7FH0 - chains A and C of the 3 polymer chains in the assembly; structure by X-ray diffraction, 3.20 A resolution.

# Chain A
Protein: Spike protein S1
Organism: Severe acute respiratory syndrome coronavirus 2
Reference sequence: P0DTC2 (SPIKE_SARS2); the construct has insertions or renumbered stretches relative to UniProt, so the offset changes along the chain: 319-537 = UniProt 319-537; 538-756 = UniProt 319-537
Amino-acid sequence (438 residues; each row starts with the number of its first residue):
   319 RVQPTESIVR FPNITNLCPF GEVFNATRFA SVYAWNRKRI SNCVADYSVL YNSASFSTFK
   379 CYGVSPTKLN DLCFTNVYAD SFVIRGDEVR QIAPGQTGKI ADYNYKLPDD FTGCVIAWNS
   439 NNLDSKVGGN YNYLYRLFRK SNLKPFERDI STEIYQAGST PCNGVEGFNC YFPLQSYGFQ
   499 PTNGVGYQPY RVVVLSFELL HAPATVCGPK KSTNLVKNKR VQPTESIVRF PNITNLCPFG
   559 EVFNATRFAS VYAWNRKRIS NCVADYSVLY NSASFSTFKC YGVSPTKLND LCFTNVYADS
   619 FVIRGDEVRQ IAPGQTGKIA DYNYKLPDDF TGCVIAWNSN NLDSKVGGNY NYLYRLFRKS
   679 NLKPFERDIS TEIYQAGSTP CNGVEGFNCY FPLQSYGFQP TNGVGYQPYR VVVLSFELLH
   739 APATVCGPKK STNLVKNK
Disordered / not traced: 319-332, 530-552, 749-756
Disulfides: C336-C361, C379-C432, C391-C744, C480-C488, C525-C610, C555-C580, C598-C651, C699-C707
Covalently attached groups: N-acetylglucosamine (NAG) linked to N343, N562
Swiss-Prot annotation at these positions:
  - region: R403 to D405 (Integrin-binding motif), N448 to F456 (Immunodominant HLA epitope recognized by the CD8+), R622 to D624 (Integrin-binding motif), N667 to F675 (Immunodominant HLA epitope recognized by the CD8+)
  - glycosylation: T323 (O-linked (GalNAc) threonine), S325 (O-linked (HexNAc...) serine), N331 (N-linked (GlcNAc...) (complex) asparagine), N343 (N-linked (GlcNAc...) (complex) asparagine), T542 (O-linked (GalNAc) threonine), S544 (O-linked (HexNAc...) serine), N550 (N-linked (GlcNAc...) (complex) asparagine), N562 (N-linked (GlcNAc...) (complex) asparagine)

# Chain C
Protein: nanobodies aRBD-2-7
Organism: Vicugna pacos
Amino-acid sequence (261 residues; each row starts with the number of its first residue):
     1 QVQLVESGGG LVQAGGSLRL SCAASGRTYT MGWFRQAPGK EREFVAAMRW SDTDYADSLK
    61 GRFTISRDNA NNAMYLQMNS LGPEDTAVYY CAAGEAWLAR STHHYDYWGQ GTQVTVSSGG
   121 GGSGGGGSGG GGSQLQLVES GGGLVQAGGS LRLSCAASER TFSGGVMGWF RQRPGKEREF
   181 VAAIRWNGAS TFYADSVKGR FTCSRDNAKN TGYLQMNSLT PEDTAVYYCA RAVRTYASSD
   241 YYFQERTYDY WGQGTQVTVS S
Disordered / not traced: 119-133
Disulfides: C22-C91, C155-C229

# How chain A and chain C interact
Pairs across the interface (67):
  K444(A) with F162(C)
  Y449(A) with R234(C)
  N450(A) with F162(C); V233(C)
  L452(A) with N187(C)
  T470(A) with N187(C); G188(C)
  I472(A) with S190(C)
  G482(A) with S190(C); T191(C), hydrogen bond (backbone-backbone)
  V483(A) with T191(C)
  E484(A) with R185(C), salt bridge; S190(C), hydrogen bond; T191(C), hydrogen bond (backbone-backbone); F192(C); S239(C)
  F490(A) with R185(C); N187(C); S190(C); A237(C), hydrogen bond (backbone-backbone)
  L492(A) with A237(C)
  Q493(A) with T235(C); Y236(C); A237(C), hydrogen bond (side chain-backbone)
  S494(A) with R234(C); T235(C), hydrogen bond (backbone-backbone)
  G632(A) with R27(C)
  T634(A) with R27(C); Y29(C)
  G635(A) with W50(C)
  K636(A) with W50(C)
  D639(A) with R49(C), salt bridge; W50(C), hydrogen bond
  Y640(A) with R49(C), hydrogen bond; W50(C), hydrophobic; E95(C), hydrogen bond (side chain-backbone); A96(C); W97(C), hydrogen bond (side chain-backbone)
  L674(A) with W50(C); W97(C)
  F675(A) with W97(C); L98(C), hydrophobic
  R676(A) with E95(C); A96(C); W97(C), hydrogen bond (backbone-backbone)
  K677(A) with E95(C); A96(C)
  S678(A) with E95(C)
  N679(A) with Y29(C); R49(C), hydrogen bond; E95(C), hydrogen bond (backbone-side chain)
  Y692(A) with A96(C); W97(C), hydrogen bond (side chain-backbone); L98(C), hydrogen bond (side chain-backbone); H104(C)
  Q693(A) with H104(C), hydrogen bond (backbone-side chain)
  A694(A) with L98(C); R100(C), hydrogen bond (backbone-backbone); H104(C)
  G695(A) with S101(C); H104(C)
  S696(A) with S101(C)
  F705(A) with D57(C); R100(C)
  N706(A) with R100(C), hydrogen bond
  Y708(A) with L98(C), hydrophobic; R100(C), hydrogen bond
Also at the interface, not in a pair above, chain A (36 interface residues in all): L455, F456, Y489
Also at the interface, not in a pair above, chain C (30 interface residues in all): A99, T161, Y193, K198, S238
The authors on this interface:
  - interface residues, chain A: Y449(A), G482(A), E484(A), F490(A), Q493(A), S494(A)

# Overview
36 residues of chain A face 30 of chain C across their interface, with 19 hydrogen bonds and 2 salt bridges.
Among the polar pairs are E484(A)-R185(C), D639(A)-R49(C) and E484(A)-S190(C). Covalently linked
N-acetylglucosamine: at N343(A) and N562(A). The paper reports interface residues Y449(A), G482(A) and E484(A)
among others.
Chain A is Spike protein S1 (Severe acute respiratory syndrome coronavirus 2) and chain C is nanobodies
aRBD-2-7 (Vicugna pacos); the structure, Crystallographic structure of two neutralizing nanobodies in complex
with SARS-CoV-2 spike receptor-binding Domain (RBD), was determined by X-ray diffraction (same publication as
7VOA).
